PDB entry 6WTD | electron microscopy, 4.20 A resolution (low resolution: residue-level contacts below are approximate; hydrogen-bond / salt-bridge calls are withheld) | chains 8 and 7 of the 16 polymer chains in the assembly

[Chain 8]
Name: ATP synthase protein 8
From: Saccharomyces cerevisiae
UniProt: P00856 (ATP8_YEAST); residue numbers follow UniProt; this construct covers 1-48
Amino-acid sequence (48 residues; row label = number of the first residue in the row):
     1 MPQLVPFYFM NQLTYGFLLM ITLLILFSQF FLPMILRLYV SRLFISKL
Unresolved in the structure: 1-6

[Chain 7]
Name: ATP synthase subunit d, mitochondrial
From: Saccharomyces cerevisiae (strain ATCC 204508 / S288c)
UniProt: P30902 (ATP7_YEAST); residues 1-173 here correspond to UniProt positions 2-174 (UniProt number = residue number + 1)
Amino-acid sequence (173 residues; each row starts with the number of its first residue):
     1 SLAKSAANKL DWAKVISSLR ITGSTATQLS SFKKRNDEAR RQLLELQSQP TEVDFSHYRS
    61 VLKNTSVIDK IESYVKQYKP VKIDASKQLQ VIESFEKHAM TNAKETESLV SKELKDLQST
   121 LDNIQSARPF DELTVDDLTK IKPEIDAKVE EMVKKGKWDV PGYKDRFGNL NVM
Unresolved in the structure: 1-106
UniProt features mapped onto this chain:
  - modified residue: S1 (N-acetylserine)

[Chain 8 / chain 7 interface]
Residue-residue contacts - 17 pairs, chain 8 then chain 7:
  L32(8) - W158(7)
  L36(8) - W158(7)
  R37(8) - T139(7)
  R37(8) - D146(7)
  Y39(8) - Y163(7)
  V40(8) - I145(7)
  V40(8) - V149(7)
  V40(8) - V160(7)
  S41(8) - V135(7)
  R42(8) - Y163(7)
  L43(8) - G162(7)
  L43(8) - Y163(7)
  F44(8) - E144(7)
  F44(8) - I145(7)
  F44(8) - K148(7)
  S46(8) - R166(7)
  K47(8) - K148(7)
Interface residues without a listed pair, chain 7 (16 interface residues in all): M152, P161, F167, L170

[Summary]
The interface between chain 8 and chain 7 involves 11 residues on one side and 16 on the other.
Here chain 8 is ATP synthase protein 8 (Saccharomyces cerevisiae) and chain 7 is ATP synthase subunit d,
mitochondrial (Saccharomyces cerevisiae (strain ATCC 204508 / S288c)). Entry 6WTD (Monomer yeast ATP synthase
Fo reconstituted in nanodisc with inhibitor of Bedaquiline bound) was determined by electron microscopy.
